7NYH - chains A and H of the 7 polymer chains in the assembly; structure by electron microscopy, 3.60 A resolution.

Chain A:
Molecule: NADH-quinone oxidoreductase subunit A
Source organism: Escherichia coli B
Notes: EC 7.1.1.-
UniProtKB: P0AFC3 (NUOA_ECOLI); residue numbers follow UniProt; this construct covers 1-147
Chain sequence (147 residues; each row starts with the number of its first residue):
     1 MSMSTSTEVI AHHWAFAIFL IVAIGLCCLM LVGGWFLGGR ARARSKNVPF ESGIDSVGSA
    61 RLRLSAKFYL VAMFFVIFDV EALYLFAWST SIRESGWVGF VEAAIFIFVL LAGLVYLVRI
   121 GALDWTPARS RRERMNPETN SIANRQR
Disordered / not traced: 1-14, 39-65, 128-147
What the authors report for this chain:
  - catalytic residues: D79 (proposed by the authors, not directly observed)

Chain H:
Molecule: NADH-quinone oxidoreductase subunit H
Source organism: Escherichia coli B
Notes: EC 7.1.1.-
UniProtKB: P0AFD4 (NUOH_ECOLI); residues 1-325 here = UniProt positions 1-325
Chain sequence (325 residues; row label = number of the first residue in the row):
     1 MSWISPELIE ILLTILKAVV ILLVVVTCGA FMSFGERRLL GLFQNRYGPN RVGWGGSLQL
    61 VADMIKMFFK EDWIPKFSDR VIFTLAPMIA FTSLLLAFAI VPVSPGWVVA DLNIGILFFL
   121 MMAGLAVYAV LFAGWSSNNK YSLLGAMRAS AQTLSYEVFL GLSLMGVVAQ AGSFNMTDIV
   181 NSQAHVWNVI PQFFGFITFA IAGVAVCHRH PFDQPEAEQE LADGYHIEYS GMKFGLFFVG
   241 EYIGIVTISA LMVTLFFGGW QGPLLPPFIW FALKTAFFMM MFILIRASLP RPRYDQVMSF
   301 GWKICLPLTL INLLVTAAVI LWQAQ
Disordered / not traced: 1-51, 215-222, 322-325
What the authors report for this chain:
  - conformationally variable residues (order/disorder transition): M1 to V52
  - catalytic residues: E157 (proposed by the authors, not directly observed)

Chain A / chain H interface:
Residue-residue contacts - 45 pairs, chain A then chain H:
  A15(A) - V109(H)
  F16(A) - A110(H)  hydrophobic
  G38(A) - K70(H)
  G38(A) - E71(H)
  V71(A) - W302(H)
  F74(A) - W302(H)  hydrophobic
  F75(A) - L154(H)  hydrophobic
  F75(A) - E157(H)
  F75(A) - V158(H)  hydrophobic
  F75(A) - W302(H)
  F78(A) - W302(H)  hydrophobic
  F78(A) - L306(H)  hydrophobic
  A82(A) - L162(H)  hydrophobic
  F86(A) - L120(H)  hydrophobic
  F86(A) - G161(H)
  F86(A) - M165(H)  hydrophobic
  F86(A) - F174(H)
  W88(A) - L313(H)  hydrophobic
  W88(A) - A317(H)  hydrophobic
  S89(A) - M165(H)
  S89(A) - V168(H)
  S89(A) - A169(H)
  S89(A) - L313(H)
  T90(A) - G172(H)
  T90(A) - F174(H)
  I92(A) - A317(H)  hydrophobic
  R93(A) - A169(H)
  R93(A) - Q170(H)  hydrogen bond (side chain-backbone)
  R93(A) - I320(H)
  G96(A) - L321(H)
  W97(A) - L321(H)
  F100(A) - L314(H)  hydrophobic
  F100(A) - A317(H)  hydrophobic
  I107(A) - L310(H)  hydrophobic
  I107(A) - L314(H)  hydrophobic
  L111(A) - P307(H)  hydrophobic
  L114(A) - W302(H)
  L114(A) - P307(H)  hydrophobic
  L123(A) - W302(H)  hydrophobic
  L123(A) - K303(H)  hydrogen bond (backbone-side chain)
  D124(A) - M298(H)
  D124(A) - K303(H)
  W125(A) - D295(H)
  T126(A) - Y294(H)
  P127(A) - R148(H)
Other interface residues (no listed pair), chain A (31 interface residues in all): F19, A23, A66, A72, L85, V118
Other interface residues (no listed pair), chain H (35 interface residues in all): F69, L96, L144, M147, A171

Overview:
Chain A and chain H form an interface of 31 and 35 residues respectively; the contacts include 2 hydrogen
bonds. Among the polar pairs are R93(A)-Q170(H) and L123(A)-K303(H). The paper reports catalytic residues
D79(A) and E157(H); conformational variability at M1(H).
Here chain A is NADH-quinone oxidoreductase subunit A and chain H is NADH-quinone oxidoreductase subunit H,
both from Escherichia coli B. Entry 7NYH (Respiratory complex I from Escherichia coli - focused refinement of
membrane arm) was determined by electron microscopy.
